Entry 6HVW (X-ray diffraction, 3.00 A resolution); this record covers chains S and T of the 28 polymer chains in the assembly.

== Chain S ==
Protein: Proteasome subunit alpha type-6
Source organism: Saccharomyces cerevisiae (strain ATCC 204508 / S288c)
Notes: EC 3.4.25.1
Reference sequence: P40302 (PSA6_YEAST); residues 0-233 here correspond to UniProt positions 1-234 (UniProt number = residue number + 1)
Sequence (234 residues; row label = number of the first residue in the row; numbering starts at 0):
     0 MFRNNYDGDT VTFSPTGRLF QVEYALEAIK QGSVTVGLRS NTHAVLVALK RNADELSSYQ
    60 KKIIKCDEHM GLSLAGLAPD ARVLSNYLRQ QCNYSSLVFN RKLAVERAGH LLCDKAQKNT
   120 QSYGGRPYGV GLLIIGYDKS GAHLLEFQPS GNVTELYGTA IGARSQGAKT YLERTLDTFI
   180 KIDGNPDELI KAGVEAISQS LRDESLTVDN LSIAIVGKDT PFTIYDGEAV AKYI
Not modelled in the structure: 0-2
Curated features (UniProtKB/Swiss-Prot):
  - modified residue: Ser13 (Phosphoserine)
  - cross-link: Lys190 (Glycyl lysine isopeptide (Lys-Gly) (interchain with G-Cter in ubiquitin))

== Chain T ==
Protein: Probable proteasome subunit alpha type-7
Source organism: Saccharomyces cerevisiae (strain ATCC 204508 / S288c)
Notes: EC 3.4.25.1
Reference sequence: P21242 (PSA7_YEAST); residues -3 to 284 here correspond to UniProt positions 1-288 (UniProt number = residue number + 4)
Sequence (288 residues; row label = number of the first residue in the row; numbers below 1 keep their minus sign (Met-3 is residue -3)):
    -3 MTSIGTGYDL SNSVFSPDGR NFQVEYAVKA VENGTTSIGI KCNDGVVFAV EKLITSKLLV
    57 PQKNVKIQVV DRHIGCVYSG LIPDGRHLVN RGREEAASFK KLYKTPIPIP AFADRLGQYV
   117 QAHTLYNSVR PFGVSTIFGG VDKNGAHLYM LEPSGSYWGY KGAATGKGRQ SAKAELEKLV
   177 DHHPEGLSAR EAVKQAAKII YLAHEDNKEK DFELEISWCS LSETNGLHKF VKGDLLQEAI
   237 DFAQKEINGD DDEDEDDSDN VMSSDDENAP VATNANATTD QEGDIHLE
Not modelled in the structure: -3 to 1, 245-284
Curated features (UniProtKB/Swiss-Prot):
  - modified residue: Thr-2 (N-acetylthreonine)

== Chain S / chain T interface ==
Residue-residue contacts (64; chain S residue first):
  Asn4(S) - Leu6(T)
  Tyr5(S) - Asp5(T)  hydrogen bond
  Tyr5(S) - Leu6(T)  hydrophobic
  Thr9(S) - Arg126(T)
  Val10(S) - Gln19(T)
  Val10(S) - Asn123(T)
  Val10(S) - Ser124(T)
  Val10(S) - Val125(T)
  Val10(S) - Arg126(T)
  Thr11(S) - Leu6(T)
  Thr11(S) - Gln19(T)
  Phe12(S) - Gln19(T)
  Phe12(S) - Tyr22(T)
  Phe12(S) - Ala23(T)  hydrophobic
  Phe12(S) - Leu77(T)  hydrophobic
  Phe12(S) - Arg126(T)
  Phe12(S) - Pro127(T)
  Phe12(S) - Gly129(T)
  Ser13(S) - Tyr22(T)
  Pro14(S) - Tyr22(T)  hydrophobic
  Pro14(S) - Lys25(T)
  Thr15(S) - Lys25(T)
  Gly16(S) - Tyr22(T)
  Gly16(S) - Lys25(T)
  Gly16(S) - Ala26(T)
  Leu18(S) - Leu77(T)  hydrophobic
  Leu18(S) - Arg126(T)
  His109(S) - Arg82(T)
  Cys112(S) - Arg82(T)
  Asp113(S) - Arg82(T)  salt bridge
  Asp113(S) - Asn86(T)
  Gln116(S) - Pro79(T)
  Gln116(S) - Asp80(T)
  Gln116(S) - His83(T)  hydrogen bond
  Thr119(S) - Arg126(T)  hydrogen bond (backbone-side chain)
  Gln120(S) - His83(T)
  Gln120(S) - His119(T)
  Gln120(S) - Val125(T)
  Gln120(S) - Arg126(T)  hydrogen bond (backbone-backbone)
  Gln120(S) - Phe128(T)
  Tyr122(S) - Ser124(T)  hydrogen bond (backbone-backbone)
  Ser149(S) - Pro79(T)
  Gly150(S) - Pro79(T)
  Asn151(S) - Ile78(T)
  Asn151(S) - Pro79(T)
  Thr153(S) - Leu55(T)
  Thr153(S) - Asn60(T)
  Glu154(S) - Val56(T)
  Glu154(S) - Lys59(T)
  Glu154(S) - Asn60(T)  hydrogen bond (backbone-side chain)
  Leu155(S) - Leu54(T)
  Leu155(S) - Leu55(T)
  Leu155(S) - Val56(T)
  Tyr156(S) - Leu54(T)  hydrogen bond (backbone-backbone)
  Tyr156(S) - Leu55(T)
  Tyr156(S) - Val56(T)
  Tyr156(S) - Pro57(T)
  Gly157(S) - Leu54(T)
  Lys168(S) - Leu54(T)
  Leu171(S) - Leu54(T)
  Glu172(S) - Ser52(T)  hydrogen bond
  Glu172(S) - Lys53(T)
  Glu172(S) - Leu54(T)
  Leu175(S) - Lys53(T)
Other interface residues (no listed pair), chain S (34 interface residues in all): Arg38, Glu105, Ser121, Val152

== In short ==
34 residues of chain S and 30 residues of chain T are in contact, with 8 hydrogen bonds and 1 salt bridge.
Polar contacts include Asp113(S)-Arg82(T), Tyr5(S)-Asp5(T) and Gln116(S)-His83(T).
Here chain S is Proteasome subunit alpha type-6 and chain T is Probable proteasome subunit alpha type-7, both
from Saccharomyces cerevisiae (strain ATCC 204508 / S288c). Entry 6HVW (Yeast 20S proteasome with human beta2i
(1-53) in complex with 43) was determined by X-ray diffraction together with 6HTB, 6HTC, 6HTD, 6HTP, 6HTR,
6HUB and 30 further entries from the same study.
